6XL9 - chains T and G of the 10 polymer chains in the assembly; structure by electron microscopy, 2.50 A resolution.

== Chain T ==
Molecule: synthetic template strand DNA
Sequence (54 nucleotides; numbered 1 to 54; the number before each row is that of its first residue):
     1 CGCCGCGTCAGACTCGTAGGAATCTAAACCCTCCCCTTAGGGGAGGGTCA
    51 AGGC

== Chain G ==
Protein: MerR family transcriptional regulator EcmrR
Source organism: Escherichia coli O157:H7
Chain sequence (268 residues; each row starts with the number of its first residue):
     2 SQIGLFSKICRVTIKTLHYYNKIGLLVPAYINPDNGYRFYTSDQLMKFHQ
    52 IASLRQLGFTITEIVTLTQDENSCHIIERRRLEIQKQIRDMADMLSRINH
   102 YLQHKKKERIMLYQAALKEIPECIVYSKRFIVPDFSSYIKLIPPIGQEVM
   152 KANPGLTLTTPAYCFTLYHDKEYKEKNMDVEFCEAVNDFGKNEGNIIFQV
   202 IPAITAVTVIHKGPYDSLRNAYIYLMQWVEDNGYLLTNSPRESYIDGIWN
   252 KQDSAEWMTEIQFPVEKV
Small-molecule neighbours: tetraphenylantimonium ion (118): Tyr-127, Ile-143, Gly-147, Met-151, Leu-159, Ala-163, Cys-165, Phe-183, Glu-185, Tyr-245, Trp-250

== Interface between chain T and chain G ==
Pairs across the interface (12; chain T residue first):
  DC30(T) / Gln-3(G)  phosphate contact
  DC30(T) / Ile-4(G)  sugar contact
  DC30(T) / Gly-5(G)  hydrogen bond to the phosphate
  DC30(T) / Tyr-38(G)  phosphate contact
  DC31(T) / Ile-4(G)  phosphate contact
  DC31(T) / His-19(G)  salt bridge to the phosphate
  DC31(T) / Gly-37(G)  sugar contact
  DC31(T) / Tyr-38(G)  phosphate contact
  DC31(T) / Arg-39(G)  salt bridge to the phosphate
  DT32(T) / His-19(G)  base contact
  DT32(T) / Arg-39(G)  salt bridge to the phosphate
  DC33(T) / Lys-16(G)  base contact
Interface residues without a listed pair, chain T (5 interface residues in all): DC29
Interface residues without a listed pair, chain G (9 interface residues in all): Asn-36

== Summary ==
5 residues of chain T face 9 of chain G across their interface, with 1 hydrogen bond and 3 salt bridges. Among
the polar pairs are DC30(T)/Gly-5(G), DC31(T)/His-19(G) and DC31(T)/Arg-39(G). Bound to chain G:
tetraphenylantimonium ion.
Chain T is synthetic template strand DNA and chain G is MerR family transcriptional regulator EcmrR
(Escherichia coli O157:H7); the structure, Cryo-EM structure of EcmrR-RNAP-promoter initial transcribing
complex with 3-nt RNA transcript (EcmrR-RPitc-3nt), was determined by electron microscopy, deposited together
with 6XL5, 6XL6, 6XLA, 6XLJ, 6XLK, 6XLL, 6XLM and 6XLN.
